8I5A - chains A and B; structure by X-ray diffraction, 2.75 A resolution.

== Chain A (and B) ==
Molecule: N-acetyl-(R)-beta-phenylalanine acylase
From: Burkholderia sp
Notes: chain B of this document is another copy of the same molecule, construct and numbering; everything in this record applies to it too
Amino-acid sequence (776 residues; numbered -15 to 760; the number before each row is that of its first residue; numbers below 1 keep their minus sign (Met-15 is residue -15)):
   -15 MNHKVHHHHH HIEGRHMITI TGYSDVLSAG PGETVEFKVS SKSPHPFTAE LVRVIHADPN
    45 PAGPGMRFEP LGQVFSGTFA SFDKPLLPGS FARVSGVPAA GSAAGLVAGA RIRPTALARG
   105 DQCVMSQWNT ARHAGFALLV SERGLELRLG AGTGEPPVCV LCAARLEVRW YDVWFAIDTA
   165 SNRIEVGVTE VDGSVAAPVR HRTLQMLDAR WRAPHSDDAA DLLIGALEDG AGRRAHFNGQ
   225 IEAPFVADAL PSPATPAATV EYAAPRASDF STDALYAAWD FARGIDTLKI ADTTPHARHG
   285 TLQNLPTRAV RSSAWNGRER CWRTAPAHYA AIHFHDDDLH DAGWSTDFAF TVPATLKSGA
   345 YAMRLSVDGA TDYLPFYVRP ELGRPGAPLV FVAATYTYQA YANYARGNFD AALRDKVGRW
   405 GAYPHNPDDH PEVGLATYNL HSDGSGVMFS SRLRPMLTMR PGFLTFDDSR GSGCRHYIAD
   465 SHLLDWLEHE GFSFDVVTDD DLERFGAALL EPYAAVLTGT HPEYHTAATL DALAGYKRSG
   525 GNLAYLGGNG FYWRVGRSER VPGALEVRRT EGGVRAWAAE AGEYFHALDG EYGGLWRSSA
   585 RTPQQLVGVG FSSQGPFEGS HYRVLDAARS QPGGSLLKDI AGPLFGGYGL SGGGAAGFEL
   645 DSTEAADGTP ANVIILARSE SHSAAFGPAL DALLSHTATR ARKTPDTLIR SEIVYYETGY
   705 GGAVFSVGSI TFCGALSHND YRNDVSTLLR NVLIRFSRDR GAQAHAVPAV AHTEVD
Unresolved in the structure: -15 to 1, 214-216, 240-243, 743-760 (chain B: -15 to 0, 214-216, 236-244, 743-760)

== How chain A and chain B interact ==
Pairs across the interface (72; chain A residue first):
  Ser178(A) - Arg522(B)
  Ser178(A) - Tyr704(B)  hydrogen bond (backbone-side chain)
  Val179(A) - Tyr704(B)
  Ala180(A) - Gly703(B)
  Ala180(A) - Tyr704(B)  hydrogen bond (backbone-side chain)
  Arg295(A) - Ala584(B)
  Arg302(A) - Arg307(B)  hydrogen bond (backbone-side chain)
  Arg302(A) - Asp573(B)  hydrogen bond (side chain-backbone)
  Arg302(A) - Gly574(B)  hydrogen bond (side chain-backbone)
  Arg302(A) - Glu575(B)  salt bridge
  Glu303(A) - Arg307(B)  salt bridge
  Arg304(A) - Tyr576(B)
  Arg304(A) - Ser582(B)  hydrogen bond (side chain-backbone)
  Arg304(A) - Ser583(B)  hydrogen bond
  Arg307(A) - Arg302(B)  hydrogen bond (side chain-backbone)
  Arg307(A) - Glu303(B)  salt bridge
  Leu424(A) - Arg686(B)
  Arg522(A) - Ser178(B)
  Arg538(A) - Arg304(B)
  Glu555(A) - Glu555(B)
  Glu555(A) - Tyr568(B)  hydrogen bond
  Gly557(A) - Leu678(B)
  Val558(A) - Leu678(B)
  Arg559(A) - Leu678(B)  hydrogen bond (backbone-backbone)
  Arg559(A) - Arg684(B)
  Ala560(A) - Arg686(B)  hydrogen bond (backbone-side chain)
  Trp561(A) - Leu678(B)
  Trp561(A) - Arg686(B)
  Ala562(A) - Leu678(B)
  Ala562(A) - Arg684(B)
  Ala565(A) - Ser582(B)
  Tyr568(A) - Glu555(B)  hydrogen bond
  Asp573(A) - Arg302(B)  hydrogen bond (backbone-side chain)
  Gly574(A) - Arg302(B)  hydrogen bond (backbone-side chain)
  Glu575(A) - Arg302(B)  salt bridge
  Tyr576(A) - Arg304(B)
  Ser582(A) - Arg304(B)  hydrogen bond (backbone-side chain)
  Ser582(A) - Ala565(B)
  Ser583(A) - Arg304(B)  hydrogen bond
  Ala584(A) - Arg295(B)
  Ala584(A) - Ala565(B)
  Gln598(A) - His680(B)
  Ala669(A) - His680(B)  hydrogen bond (backbone-side chain)
  Phe670(A) - His680(B)
  Gly671(A) - His680(B)  hydrogen bond (backbone-side chain)
  Leu674(A) - Leu677(B)  hydrophobic
  Leu674(A) - Leu678(B)
  Leu674(A) - Ser679(B)
  Leu677(A) - Leu674(B)  hydrophobic
  Leu678(A) - Gly557(B)
  Leu678(A) - Val558(B)
  Leu678(A) - Arg559(B)  hydrogen bond (backbone-backbone)
  Leu678(A) - Trp561(B)
  Leu678(A) - Ala562(B)
  Leu678(A) - Leu674(B)
  Ser679(A) - Val558(B)
  Ser679(A) - Gln598(B)
  Ser679(A) - Leu674(B)
  His680(A) - Gln598(B)
  His680(A) - Ala669(B)  hydrogen bond (side chain-backbone)
  His680(A) - Phe670(B)
  His680(A) - Gly671(B)  hydrogen bond (side chain-backbone)
  His680(A) - Pro672(B)
  Arg684(A) - Arg559(B)
  Arg684(A) - Ala562(B)
  Arg686(A) - Leu424(B)
  Arg686(A) - Ala560(B)  hydrogen bond (side chain-backbone)
  Arg686(A) - Trp561(B)
  Gly703(A) - Ala180(B)
  Tyr704(A) - Ser178(B)  hydrogen bond (side chain-backbone)
  Tyr704(A) - Val179(B)
  Tyr704(A) - Ala180(B)  hydrogen bond (side chain-backbone)
Interface residues without a listed pair, chain A (46 interface residues in all): Trp299, Thr308, Phe569, Arg581, Pro672, Thr702
Interface residues without a listed pair, chain B (46 interface residues in all): Trp299, Thr308, Arg538, Phe569, Arg581, Thr702

== In short ==
The chain A/chain B interface involves 46 residues from each chain, with 24 hydrogen bonds and 4 salt bridges.
Polar contacts include Arg302(A)-Glu575(B), Glu303(A)-Arg307(B) and Ser178(A)-Tyr704(B).
Chain A and chain B are both N-acetyl-(R)-beta-phenylalanine acylase (Burkholderia sp); the structure,
N-acetyl-(R)-beta-phenylalanine acylase, 2.75 angstrom resolution, was determined by X-ray diffraction,
deposited together with 8HUY.
